Entry 5C9A (X-ray diffraction, 2.70 A resolution); this record covers chains A and C of the 3 polymer chains in the assembly.

[Chain A]
Name: VP1
From: Coxsackievirus A16
UniProtKB: I3W9E1 (I3W9E1_9ENTO); residues 1-297 here correspond to UniProt positions 566-862 (UniProt number = residue number + 565)
Amino-acid sequence (297 residues; row label = number of the first residue in the row):
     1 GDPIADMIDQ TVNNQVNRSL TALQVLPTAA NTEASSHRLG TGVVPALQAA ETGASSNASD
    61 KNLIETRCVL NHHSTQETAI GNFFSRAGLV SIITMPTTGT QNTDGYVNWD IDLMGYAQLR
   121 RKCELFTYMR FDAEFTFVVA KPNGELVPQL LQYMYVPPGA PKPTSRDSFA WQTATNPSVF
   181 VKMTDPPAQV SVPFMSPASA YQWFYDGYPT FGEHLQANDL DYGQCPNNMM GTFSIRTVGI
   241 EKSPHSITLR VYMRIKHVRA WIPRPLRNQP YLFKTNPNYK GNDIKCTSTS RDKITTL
Not modelled in the structure: 1, 9-18, 39-42
Ion coordination: K+: Q189 (shared with V20(C) of chain C)
Residues lining bound ligands: sphingosine (SPH): I111, D112, L113, M114, F135, F137, Y153, Y155, P177, V179, V190, V192, M195, Y201, W203, N228, M229, M230, F233
Reported in the primary citation:
  - binding site for sphingosine: L113
  - conformationally variable residues (order/disorder transition): L39 to G42

[Chain C]
Name: VP3
From: Coxsackievirus A16
UniProtKB: I3W9E1 (I3W9E1_9ENTO); residues 1-242 here correspond to UniProt positions 324-565 (UniProt number = residue number + 323)
Amino-acid sequence (242 residues; row label = number of the first residue in the row):
     1 GIPTELKPGT NQFLTTDDGV SAPILPGFHP TPPIHIPGEV HNLLEICRVE TILEVNNLKT
    61 NETTPMQRLC FPVSVQSKTG ELCAAFRADP GRDGPWQSTI LGQLCRYYTQ WSGSLEVTFM
   121 FAGSFMATGK MLIAYTPPGG NVPADRITAM LGTHVIWDFG LQSSVTLVVP WISNTHYRAH
   181 ARAGYFDYYT TGIITIWYQT NYVVPIGAPT TAYIVALAAA QDNFTMKLCK DTEDIEQTAN
   241 IQ
Ion coordination: K+: V20 (shared with Q189(A) of chain A)

[Interface between chain A and chain C]
Pairs across the interface (169; chain A residue first):
  L23(A) - H41(C)
  A29(A) - N223(C)
  A29(A) - T225(C)
  A30(A) - D222(C)
  A30(A) - N223(C)
  A46(A) - V165(C)
  A46(A) - T166(C)  hydrogen bond (backbone-backbone)
  L47(A) - W157(C)
  L47(A) - Q162(C)
  L47(A) - S164(C)
  Q48(A) - Q162(C)
  Q48(A) - S164(C)  hydrogen bond (backbone-side chain)
  Q48(A) - T166(C)
  A50(A) - S164(C)
  E51(A) - M120(C)
  E51(A) - S163(C)
  E51(A) - S164(C)
  A54(A) - E50(C)
  S55(A) - R48(C)
  S55(A) - V49(C)
  S55(A) - E50(C)  hydrogen bond (side chain-backbone)
  S56(A) - E50(C)
  S56(A) - E116(C)
  S56(A) - T118(C)  hydrogen bond
  S56(A) - T166(C)  hydrogen bond
  S59(A) - Q221(C)
  D60(A) - S114(C)  hydrogen bond
  D60(A) - V168(C)
  D60(A) - P170(C)
  D60(A) - Q221(C)  hydrogen bond (backbone-side chain)
  D60(A) - N223(C)
  L63(A) - V155(C)  hydrophobic
  L63(A) - T166(C)
  L63(A) - V168(C)  hydrophobic
  I64(A) - T153(C)
  I64(A) - P170(C)  hydrophobic
  H73(A) - S112(C)  hydrogen bond
  H73(A) - H176(C)
  H73(A) - Y177(C)
  H73(A) - T225(C)
  T75(A) - N42(C)  hydrogen bond (backbone-side chain)
  T75(A) - L44(C)
  T75(A) - T225(C)
  E77(A) - Y108(C)  hydrogen bond (backbone-side chain)
  E77(A) - K227(C)
  E77(A) - L228(C)  hydrogen bond (side chain-backbone)
  E77(A) - C229(C)  hydrogen bond (side chain-backbone)
  T78(A) - N42(C)  hydrogen bond
  T78(A) - L43(C)  hydrogen bond (backbone-backbone)
  T78(A) - L44(C)
  T78(A) - Y108(C)
  T78(A) - M226(C)
  A79(A) - H41(C)
  A79(A) - N42(C)
  I80(A) - V40(C)
  I80(A) - H41(C)  hydrogen bond (backbone-backbone)
  F83(A) - L43(C)  hydrophobic
  F83(A) - Y107(C)  hydrophobic
  F83(A) - Y108(C)
  R86(A) - T15(C)
  R86(A) - C229(C)
  A87(A) - F13(C)  hydrophobic
  A87(A) - T15(C)  hydrogen bond (backbone-backbone)
  M114(A) - I241(C)
  G115(A) - Q237(C)  hydrogen bond (backbone-side chain)
  G115(A) - I241(C)
  Y116(A) - Q237(C)
  A117(A) - I235(C)  hydrophobic
  A117(A) - Q237(C)  hydrogen bond (backbone-side chain)
  Q118(A) - D231(C)
  R120(A) - I241(C)
  R121(A) - Q103(C)  hydrogen bond
  R121(A) - Y107(C)  hydrogen bond
  R121(A) - T232(C)
  R121(A) - I235(C)
  K122(A) - Y107(C)
  F126(A) - V40(C)  hydrophobic
  Y128(A) - I36(C)  hydrophobic
  R130(A) - P30(C)
  R130(A) - T31(C)  hydrogen bond (side chain-backbone)
  R130(A) - P32(C)
  R130(A) - P33(C)
  E134(A) - G19(C)
  E134(A) - S21(C)  hydrogen bond
  T136(A) - F13(C)
  P177(A) - I24(C)
  P186(A) - N11(C)
  Q189(A) - F13(C)
  Q189(A) - S21(C)  hydrogen bond
  V190(A) - S21(C)
  V190(A) - A22(C)
  V190(A) - I24(C)  hydrophobic
  S191(A) - S21(C)  hydrogen bond (side chain-backbone)
  S191(A) - A22(C)  hydrogen bond (backbone-backbone)
  S191(A) - P23(C)
  S191(A) - I24(C)  hydrogen bond (backbone-backbone)
  V192(A) - I24(C)  hydrophobic
  P193(A) - F28(C)  hydrophobic
  F194(A) - F28(C)
  F194(A) - P30(C)
  S196(A) - T31(C)  hydrogen bond (backbone-side chain)
  P197(A) - T31(C)  hydrogen bond (backbone-side chain)
  A198(A) - T31(C)
  S199(A) - P32(C)  hydrogen bond (side chain-backbone)
  S199(A) - P33(C)
  S199(A) - I34(C)
  R254(A) - T15(C)
  R254(A) - D17(C)  hydrogen bond (side chain-backbone)
  R254(A) - D18(C)  salt bridge
  R254(A) - G19(C)
  R259(A) - E39(C)  salt bridge
  A260(A) - E39(C)
  A260(A) - V40(C)  hydrogen bond (backbone-backbone)
  W261(A) - I36(C)  hydrogen bond (side chain-backbone)
  W261(A) - P37(C)
  W261(A) - G38(C)
  W261(A) - E39(C)
  I262(A) - P37(C)
  I262(A) - G38(C)  hydrogen bond (backbone-backbone)
  P263(A) - V40(C)
  P263(A) - I46(C)  hydrophobic
  L266(A) - Q103(C)
  Y271(A) - I241(C)  hydrophobic
  L272(A) - I241(C)
  L272(A) - Q242(C)  hydrogen bond (backbone-backbone)
  F273(A) - I241(C)
  F273(A) - Q242(C)
  K274(A) - I241(C)
  K274(A) - Q242(C)  hydrogen bond (backbone-backbone)
  C286(A) - E62(C)
  C286(A) - R68(C)  hydrogen bond
  T287(A) - E54(C)
  T287(A) - Q97(C)
  T287(A) - S98(C)
  S288(A) - E54(C)  hydrogen bond
  S288(A) - N57(C)
  S288(A) - R68(C)  hydrogen bond (backbone-side chain)
  S288(A) - G94(C)
  S288(A) - Q97(C)
  T289(A) - N57(C)  hydrogen bond (backbone-side chain)
  T289(A) - R68(C)
  T289(A) - D93(C)
  T289(A) - G94(C)  hydrogen bond (side chain-backbone)
  T289(A) - Q97(C)  hydrogen bond (backbone-side chain)
  S290(A) - N57(C)
  S290(A) - L58(C)
  S290(A) - K59(C)
  S290(A) - E62(C)  hydrogen bond
  S290(A) - R68(C)  hydrogen bond
  R291(A) - V55(C)  hydrogen bond (side chain-backbone)
  R291(A) - N57(C)  hydrogen bond
  R291(A) - L58(C)
  R291(A) - K59(C)  hydrogen bond (backbone-backbone)
  R291(A) - A85(C)  hydrogen bond (side chain-backbone)
  D292(A) - L58(C)
  D292(A) - K59(C)  salt bridge
  K293(A) - L58(C)
  I294(A) - V55(C)
  I294(A) - N56(C)
  I294(A) - L58(C)
  I294(A) - F71(C)  hydrophobic
  I294(A) - C83(C)
  I294(A) - A84(C)
  I294(A) - A85(C)  hydrogen bond (backbone-backbone)
  T295(A) - L82(C)
  T295(A) - C83(C)
  L297(A) - R87(C)
  L297(A) - V142(C)  hydrophobic
  L297(A) - I193(C)  hydrophobic
Interface residues without a listed pair, chain A (85 interface residues in all): L26, T32, A58, N71, S74, N82, L125, V138, P187, M195, Y252, K256, R264, P270
Interface residues without a listed pair, chain C (93 interface residues in all): T16, L25, P65, F86, I100, L104, L217, D234, T238, N240

[In short]
85 residues of chain A face 93 of chain C across their interface; the contacts include 48 hydrogen bonds and 3
salt bridges. Among the polar pairs are R254(A)-D18(C), R259(A)-E39(C) and D292(A)-K59(C). Sphingosine is
bound between chain A and chain C. From the paper: a binding site for sphingosine at L113(A); conformational
variability at L39(A).
Here chain A is VP1 and chain C is VP3, both from Coxsackievirus A16. Entry 5C9A (Crystal structure of empty
coxsackievirus A16 particle) was determined by X-ray diffraction (same publication as 5C8C and 5C4W).
